PDB entry 7AL8 | X-ray diffraction, 2.85 A resolution | chains U and E of the 16 polymer chains in the assembly

== Chain U (and E) ==
Name: Cationic trypsin
Organism: Bos taurus
Notes: EC 3.4.21.4; chain E of this document is another copy of the same molecule, construct and numbering; everything in this record applies to it too
UniProtKB: P00760 (TRY1_BOVIN); residues 24-246 here = UniProt positions 24-246
Amino-acid sequence (223 residues; each row starts with the number of its first residue):
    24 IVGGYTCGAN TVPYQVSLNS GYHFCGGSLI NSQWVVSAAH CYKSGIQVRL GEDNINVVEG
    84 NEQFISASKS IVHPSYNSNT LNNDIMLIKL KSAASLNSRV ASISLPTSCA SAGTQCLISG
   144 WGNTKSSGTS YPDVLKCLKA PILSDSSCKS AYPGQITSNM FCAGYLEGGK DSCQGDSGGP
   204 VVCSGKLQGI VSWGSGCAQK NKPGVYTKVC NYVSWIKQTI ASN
Disulfide bonds: C30-C160, C48-C64, C132-C233, C139-C206, C171-C185, C196-C220
Swiss-Prot annotation at these positions:
  - active site (Charge relay system): H63, D107, S200
  - binding site (Ca(2+)): E75, N77, V80, E85
  - binding site (substrate): D194, S195, Q197, G198, S200

== Interface between chain U and chain E ==
Pairs across the interface - 10 pairs, chain U then chain E:
  C30(U) - K240(E)
  T34(U) - Q241(E)
  P36(U) - Q241(E)
  Y37(U) - Q241(E)
  Y37(U) - S245(E)
  L140(U) - S245(E)
  S207(U) - S245(E)  hydrogen bond (backbone-backbone)
  S207(U) - N246(E)
  G208(U) - S245(E)  hydrogen bond (backbone-backbone)
  G208(U) - N246(E)
Also at the interface, not in a pair above, chain U (11 interface residues in all): Y28, N33, V205, C206
Also at the interface, not in a pair above, chain E (6 interface residues in all): S237, A244

== Overview ==
11 residues of chain U and 6 residues of chain E are in contact, with 2 hydrogen bonds. Backbone hydrogen
bonds pair S207(U)-S245(E) and G208(U)-S245(E). Curated annotation (UniProt) lists 3 active-site residues, 4
Ca2+-binding residues and 5 substrate-binding residues on chain U.
Both chains are Cationic trypsin (Bos taurus). Entry 7AL8 (Structure of ATSI with bovine trypsin) was
determined by X-ray diffraction.
